PDB entry 1H2K | X-ray diffraction, 2.15 A resolution | chains A and S

# Chain A
Name: Factor inhibiting HIF1
Source organism: Homo sapiens
Reference sequence: Q969Q7 (Q969Q7); residue numbers follow UniProt; this construct covers 1-349
Amino-acid sequence (349 residues; row label = number of the first residue in the row):
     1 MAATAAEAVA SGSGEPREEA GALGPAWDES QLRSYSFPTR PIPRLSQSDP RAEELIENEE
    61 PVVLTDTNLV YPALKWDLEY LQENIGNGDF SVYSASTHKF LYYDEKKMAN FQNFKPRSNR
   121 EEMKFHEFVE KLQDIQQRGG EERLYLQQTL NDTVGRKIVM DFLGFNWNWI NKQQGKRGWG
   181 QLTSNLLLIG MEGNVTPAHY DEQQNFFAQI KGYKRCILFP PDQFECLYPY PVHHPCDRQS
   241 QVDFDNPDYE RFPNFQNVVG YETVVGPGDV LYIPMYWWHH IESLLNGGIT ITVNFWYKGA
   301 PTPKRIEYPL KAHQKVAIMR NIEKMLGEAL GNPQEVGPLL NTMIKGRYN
Not modelled in the structure: 1-14, 304-306
Bound ions: Fe2+: H199, D201, H279 (together with N-oxalylglycine)
Ligand contacts: N-oxalylglycine (OGA): Y145, L188, T196, H199, D201, N205, F207, K214, H279, I281, N294, W296

# Chain S
Name: Hypoxia-inducible factor 1 alpha
Source organism: Homo sapiens
Notes: fragment: c-terminal transactivation domain fragment, residues 786-826
Reference sequence: Q16665 (HIFA_HUMAN); residues 786-826 here = UniProt positions 786-826
Amino-acid sequence (41 residues; numbered 786 to 826; the number before each row is that of its first residue):
   786 SMDESGLPQL TSYDCEVNAP IQGSRNLLQG EELLRALDQV N
Not modelled in the structure: 786-794, 807-811, 824-826

# How chain A and chain S interact
Contacting residue pairs (55):
  Y102(A) with N803(S); A804(S)
  T149(A) with Q814(S)
  L150(A) with L813(S); Q814(S); L818(S)
  N151(A) with L812(S); L813(S); L818(S)
  D152(A) with L812(S); L813(S), hydrogen bond (side chain-backbone); L818(S)
  T153(A) with L812(S)
  V159(A) with L822(S), hydrophobic
  F162(A) with L819(S), hydrophobic; L822(S), hydrophobic
  L163(A) with L822(S), hydrophobic
  W167(A) with L819(S)
  Q181(A) with E816(S); E817(S), hydrogen bond
  L182(A) with G815(S); E816(S), hydrogen bond (backbone-backbone)
  T183(A) with Q814(S), hydrogen bond (backbone-side chain); G815(S)
  S184(A) with Q814(S); G815(S)
  H199(A) with N803(S), hydrogen bond
  D201(A) with E801(S); V802(S); N803(S), hydrogen bond (side chain-backbone)
  E202(A) with D799(S); C800(S); E801(S), hydrogen bond (backbone-backbone)
  Q203(A) with C800(S), hydrogen bond (side chain-backbone); V802(S)
  R238(A) with E801(S); V802(S), hydrogen bond (side chain-backbone); N803(S), hydrogen bond
  Q239(A) with N803(S), hydrogen bond
  M275(A) with Y798(S), hydrophobic
  Y276(A) with Y798(S)
  W296(A) with V802(S), hydrophobic; A804(S), hydrophobic
  K298(A) with C800(S)
  G299(A) with Y798(S), hydrogen bond (backbone-side chain)
  A300(A) with Y798(S), hydrogen bond (backbone-side chain)
  T302(A) with T796(S); S797(S); Y798(S)
  A317(A) with L795(S); T796(S)
  I318(A) with L795(S)
  N321(A) with L795(S), hydrogen bond (side chain-backbone); S797(S), hydrogen bond (side chain-backbone)
  K324(A) with D799(S)
Other interface residues (no listed pair), chain A (39 interface residues in all): D104, K107, L186, P301, Q314, R320, I322, M325
Other interface residues (no listed pair), chain S (21 interface residues in all): P805, D823

# Summary
39 residues of chain A and 21 residues of chain S are in contact, with 15 hydrogen bonds. Polar pairs include
D152(A)-L813(S), Q181(A)-E817(S) and T183(A)-Q814(S). Chain A binds N-oxalylglycine. H199(A), D201(A) and
H279(A) coordinate Fe2+.
Chain A is Factor inhibiting HIF1 and chain S is Hypoxia-inducible factor 1 alpha, both from Homo sapiens; the
structure, Factor Inhibiting HIF-1 alpha in complex with HIF-1 alpha fragment peptide, was determined by X-ray
diffraction, deposited together with 1H2L, 1H2M and 1H2N.
